PDB entry 9AUO | X-ray diffraction, 2.42 A resolution | chains A and B

# Chain A (and B)
Protein: 3C-like proteinase nsp5
Organism: Severe acute respiratory syndrome coronavirus 2
Notes: EC 3.4.22.69; chain B of this document is another copy of the same molecule, construct and numbering; everything in this record applies to it too
Reference sequence: P0DTD1 (R1AB_SARS2); residues 1-306 here correspond to UniProt positions 3264-3569 (UniProt number = residue number + 3263)
Sequence (306 residues; each row starts with the number of its first residue):
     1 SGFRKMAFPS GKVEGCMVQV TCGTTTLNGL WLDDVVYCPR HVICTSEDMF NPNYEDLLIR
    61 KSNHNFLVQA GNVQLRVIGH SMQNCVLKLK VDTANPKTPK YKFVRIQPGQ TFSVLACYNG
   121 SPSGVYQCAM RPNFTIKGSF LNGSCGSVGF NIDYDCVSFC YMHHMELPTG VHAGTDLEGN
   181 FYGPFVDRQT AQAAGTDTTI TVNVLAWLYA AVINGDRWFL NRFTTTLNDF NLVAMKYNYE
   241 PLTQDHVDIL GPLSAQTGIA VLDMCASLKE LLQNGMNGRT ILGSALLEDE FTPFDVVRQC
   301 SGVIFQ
Sequence notes: engineered mutation Phe50 (Leu3313 in P0DTD1), Ile304 (Thr3567 in P0DTD1)
Curated features (UniProtKB/Swiss-Prot):
  - active site: His41 (For 3CL-PRO activity), Cys145 (Nucleophile)
  - site: Gln306 (Cleavage)
  - cross-link (Glycyl lysine isopeptide (Lys-Gly)): Lys5 (interchain with G-Cter in ubiquitin), Lys90 (interchain with G-Cter in ubiquitin)
From the paper describing this entry:
  - mutagenesis - S144A, A173V (16-fold): decreased binding to nirmatrelvir
  - mutagenesis - T21I, T135I: unchanged binding to nirmatrelvir
  - mutagenesis - S144A (3.9-fold), A173V: decreased catalytic activity

# Chain A / chain B interface
Contacting residue pairs (75):
  Ser1(A) with Ser139(B); Phe140(B), hydrogen bond (backbone-backbone); Glu166(B); Gly170(B), hydrogen bond (side chain-backbone); His172(B), hydrogen bond (backbone-side chain)
  Gly2(A) with Gly138(B); Ser139(B), hydrogen bond (backbone-side chain)
  Phe3(A) with Gly138(B)
  Arg4(A) with Lys5(B); Tyr126(B); Gln127(B), hydrogen bond (side chain-backbone); Cys128(B); Lys137(B), hydrogen bond (side chain-backbone); Gly138(B); Ser139(B)
  Lys5(A) with Arg4(B); Tyr126(B)
  Met6(A) with Val125(B); Tyr126(B), hydrophobic; Ser139(B)
  Ala7(A) with Gly124(B); Val125(B), hydrogen bond (backbone-backbone)
  Phe8(A) with Val125(B)
  Pro9(A) with Ser10(B); Glu14(B); Pro122(B); Ser123(B); Gly124(B)
  Ser10(A) with Pro9(B); Ser10(B), hydrogen bond (backbone-side chain); Glu14(B)
  Gly11(A) with Gly11(B); Glu14(B), hydrogen bond (backbone-side chain)
  Glu14(A) with Pro9(B); Ser10(B), hydrogen bond (side chain-backbone); Gly11(B), hydrogen bond (side chain-backbone)
  Pro122(A) with Pro9(B)
  Ser123(A) with Pro9(B)
  Gly124(A) with Met6(B); Ala7(B); Pro9(B)
  Val125(A) with Met6(B); Ala7(B), hydrogen bond (backbone-backbone); Val125(B), hydrophobic
  Tyr126(A) with Arg4(B); Lys5(B); Met6(B), hydrophobic
  Gln127(A) with Arg4(B), hydrogen bond (backbone-side chain)
  Lys137(A) with Arg4(B), hydrogen bond (backbone-side chain)
  Gly138(A) with Gly2(B); Phe3(B); Arg4(B)
  Ser139(A) with Ser1(B); Gly2(B), hydrogen bond (side chain-backbone); Arg4(B); Met6(B); Gln299(B), hydrogen bond
  Phe140(A) with Ser1(B), hydrogen bond (backbone-backbone)
  Leu141(A) with Gln299(B); Ser301(B)
  Glu166(A) with Ser1(B), hydrogen bond (side chain-backbone)
  Gly170(A) with Ser1(B)
  His172(A) with Ser1(B)
  Thr280(A) with Leu286(B)
  Gly283(A) with Leu286(B)
  Ser284(A) with Leu286(B)
  Ala285(A) with Ala285(B), hydrophobic; Leu286(B)
  Leu286(A) with Thr280(B); Gly283(B); Ser284(B); Ala285(B)
  Glu290(A) with Arg4(B), salt bridge
  Gln299(A) with Ser139(B), hydrogen bond; Leu141(B)
Other interface residues (no listed pair), chain A (35 interface residues in all): Leu115, Cys128
Other interface residues (no listed pair), chain B (38 interface residues in all): Phe8, Lys12, Leu115, Glu290, Cys300

# Summary
Chain A and chain B form an interface of 35 and 38 residues respectively, with 19 hydrogen bonds and 1 salt
bridge. Polar pairs include Glu290(A)-Arg4(B), Ser1(A)-Gly170(B) and Ser1(A)-His172(B). The paper reports that
S144A and A173V of chain A reduce binding to nirmatrelvir; S144A and A173V of chain A reduce catalytic
activity.
Both chains are 3C-like proteinase nsp5 (Severe acute respiratory syndrome coronavirus 2). Entry 9AUO
(Structure of SARS-CoV-2 Mpro mutant (L50F,T304I)) was determined by X-ray diffraction, deposited together
with 9AUJ, 9AUK, 9AUL, 9AUM and 9AUN.
